Entry 9GX9 (X-ray diffraction, 1.34 A resolution); this record covers chain A.

== Chain A ==
Molecule: Metallo-beta-lactamase type 2
Organism: Chryseobacterium joostei
Notes: EC 3.5.2.6
Reference sequence: A0A1N7IHJ9 (A0A1N7IHJ9_9FLAO); aligned to UniProt positions 30-261 over residues 4-235 (the alignment contains insertions or deletions, so no single offset holds)
Sequence (236 residues; each row starts with the number of its first residue):
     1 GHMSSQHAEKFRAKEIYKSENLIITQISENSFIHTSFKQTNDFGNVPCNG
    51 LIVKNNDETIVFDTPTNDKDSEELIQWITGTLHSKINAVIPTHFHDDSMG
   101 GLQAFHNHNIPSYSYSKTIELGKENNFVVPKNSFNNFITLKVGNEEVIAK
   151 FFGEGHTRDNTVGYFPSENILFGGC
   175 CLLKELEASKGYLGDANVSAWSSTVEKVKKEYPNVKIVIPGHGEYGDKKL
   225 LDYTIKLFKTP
Disordered / not traced: 1-6, 234-235
Differences from the reference sequence: expression tag (1-3)
Modified / non-standard residues: Cys175 (S-hydroxycysteine; CSO)
Ion coordination: Zn2+ site 1: His93, His95, His156; Zn2+ site 2: Asp97, Cys175, His216

== Overview ==
His93, His95 and His156 coordinate Zn2+ site 1. Asp97, Cys175 and His216 coordinate Zn2+ site 2.
Chain A is Metallo-beta-lactamase type 2 (Chryseobacterium joostei); the structure, Crystal structure of
CJO-1, a membrane-bound B1 metallo-beta-lactamase from Chryseobacterium joostei, was determined by X-ray
diffraction together with 9GX8 from the same study.
